Entry 1FZH (X-ray diffraction, 2.60 A resolution); this record covers chains C and E of the 6 polymer chains in the assembly.

== Chain C ==
Molecule: Methane monooxygenase component A, beta chain
Source organism: Methylococcus capsulatus
Notes: EC 1.14.13.25
UniProtKB: P18798 (MEMB_METCA); residue numbers follow UniProt; this construct covers 1-389
Amino-acid sequence (389 residues; numbered 1 to 389; the number before each row is that of its first residue):
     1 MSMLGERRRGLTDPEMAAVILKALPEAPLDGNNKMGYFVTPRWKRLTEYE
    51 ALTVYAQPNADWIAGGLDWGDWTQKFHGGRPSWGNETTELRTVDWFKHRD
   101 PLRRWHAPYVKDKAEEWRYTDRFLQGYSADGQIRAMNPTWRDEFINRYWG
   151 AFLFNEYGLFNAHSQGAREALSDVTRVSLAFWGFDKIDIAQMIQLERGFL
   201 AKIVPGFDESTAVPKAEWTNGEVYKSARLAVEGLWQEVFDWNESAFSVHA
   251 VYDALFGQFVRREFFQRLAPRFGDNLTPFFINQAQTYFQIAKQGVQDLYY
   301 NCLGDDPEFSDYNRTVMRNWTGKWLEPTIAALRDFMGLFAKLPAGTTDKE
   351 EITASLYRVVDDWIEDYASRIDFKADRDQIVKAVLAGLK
Disordered / not traced: 1
Sequence notes: conflict R370 (Ala in P18798)
Bound ions: Ca2+ site 1 near E222 (its only coordinating residue here); Ca2+ site 2 near D348 (its only coordinating residue here)

== Chain E ==
Molecule: Methane monooxygenase component A, gamma chain
Source organism: Methylococcus capsulatus
Notes: EC 1.14.13.25
UniProtKB: P11987 (MEMG_METCA); residues 1-170 here = UniProt positions 1-170
Amino-acid sequence (170 residues; each row starts with the number of its first residue):
     1 MAKLGIHSNDTRDAWVNKIAQLNTLEKAAEMLKQFRMDHTTPFRNSYELD
    51 NDYLWIEAKLEEKVAVLKARAFNEVDFRHKTAFGEDAKSVLDGTVAKMNA
   101 AKDKWEAEKIHIGFRQAYKPPIMPVNYFLDGERQLGTRLMELRNLNYYDT
   151 PLEELRKQRGVRVVHLQSPH
Disordered / not traced: 1-2, 168-170

== Interface between chain C and chain E ==
Contacting residue pairs (54; chain C residue first):
  D61(C) - H7(E)  salt bridge
  D61(C) - R12(E)  salt bridge
  D61(C) - W55(E)
  W62(C) - L54(E)
  W62(C) - W55(E)
  W62(C) - A58(E)
  L67(C) - H7(E)
  D68(C) - H7(E)
  W69(C) - I6(E)  hydrophobic
  W69(C) - H7(E)
  G70(C) - L54(E)
  D71(C) - Y53(E)
  D71(C) - L54(E)
  H77(C) - H111(E)
  H77(C) - L139(E)
  H77(C) - M140(E)
  H77(C) - R143(E)  hydrogen bond
  G78(C) - H111(E)
  G78(C) - I112(E)
  G78(C) - R115(E)
  G78(C) - L139(E)
  G79(C) - R115(E)
  R80(C) - R115(E)
  R80(C) - E132(E)
  P81(C) - R115(E)
  N85(C) - A58(E)
  N85(C) - E61(E)
  E86(C) - R115(E)  salt bridge
  E86(C) - K119(E)
  E86(C) - P120(E)
  E86(C) - V125(E)
  E86(C) - F128(E)
  T88(C) - V125(E)
  E89(C) - P124(E)
  E89(C) - V125(E)  hydrogen bond (side chain-backbone)
  R91(C) - A58(E)
  R91(C) - E61(E)  salt bridge
  V238(C) - N126(E)
  F239(C) - N126(E)  hydrogen bond (backbone-side chain)
  F239(C) - L129(E)
  F239(C) - D130(E)
  D240(C) - V125(E)
  D240(C) - N126(E)  hydrogen bond (backbone-side chain)
  E243(C) - N126(E)  hydrogen bond
  F309(C) - E62(E)
  F309(C) - V66(E)  hydrophobic
  Y312(C) - A65(E)
  Y312(C) - V66(E)  hydrophobic
  Y312(C) - A69(E)  hydrophobic
  V316(C) - F77(E)  hydrophobic
  R318(C) - E74(E)
  N319(C) - E74(E)  hydrogen bond (side chain-backbone)
  N319(C) - R78(E)  hydrogen bond
  K323(C) - R78(E)
Interface residues without a listed pair, chain C (31 interface residues in all): T87, Q165, E237, T315
Interface residues without a listed pair, chain E (32 interface residues in all): P121, R133

== In short ==
31 residues of chain C face 32 of chain E across their interface; the contacts include 7 hydrogen bonds and 4
salt bridges. Polar pairs include D61(C)-H7(E), D61(C)-R12(E) and E86(C)-R115(E).
Chain C is Methane monooxygenase component A, beta chain and chain E is Methane monooxygenase component A,
gamma chain, both from Methylococcus capsulatus; the structure, Methane monooxygenase hydroxylase, form II
pressurized with xenon gas, was determined by X-ray diffraction together with 1FZ8, 1FZ9 and 1FZI from the
same study.
